Entry 7Q3E (electron microscopy, 3.35 A resolution); this record covers chains B and C of the 4 polymer chains in the assembly.

[Chain B]
Name: Protein inturned
Source organism: Mus musculus
UniProtKB: Q059U7 (INTU_MOUSE); residues 54-942 here = UniProt positions 54-942
Chain sequence (964 residues; numbered -21 to 942; the number before each row is that of its first residue; numbers below 1 keep their minus sign (Met-21 is residue -21)):
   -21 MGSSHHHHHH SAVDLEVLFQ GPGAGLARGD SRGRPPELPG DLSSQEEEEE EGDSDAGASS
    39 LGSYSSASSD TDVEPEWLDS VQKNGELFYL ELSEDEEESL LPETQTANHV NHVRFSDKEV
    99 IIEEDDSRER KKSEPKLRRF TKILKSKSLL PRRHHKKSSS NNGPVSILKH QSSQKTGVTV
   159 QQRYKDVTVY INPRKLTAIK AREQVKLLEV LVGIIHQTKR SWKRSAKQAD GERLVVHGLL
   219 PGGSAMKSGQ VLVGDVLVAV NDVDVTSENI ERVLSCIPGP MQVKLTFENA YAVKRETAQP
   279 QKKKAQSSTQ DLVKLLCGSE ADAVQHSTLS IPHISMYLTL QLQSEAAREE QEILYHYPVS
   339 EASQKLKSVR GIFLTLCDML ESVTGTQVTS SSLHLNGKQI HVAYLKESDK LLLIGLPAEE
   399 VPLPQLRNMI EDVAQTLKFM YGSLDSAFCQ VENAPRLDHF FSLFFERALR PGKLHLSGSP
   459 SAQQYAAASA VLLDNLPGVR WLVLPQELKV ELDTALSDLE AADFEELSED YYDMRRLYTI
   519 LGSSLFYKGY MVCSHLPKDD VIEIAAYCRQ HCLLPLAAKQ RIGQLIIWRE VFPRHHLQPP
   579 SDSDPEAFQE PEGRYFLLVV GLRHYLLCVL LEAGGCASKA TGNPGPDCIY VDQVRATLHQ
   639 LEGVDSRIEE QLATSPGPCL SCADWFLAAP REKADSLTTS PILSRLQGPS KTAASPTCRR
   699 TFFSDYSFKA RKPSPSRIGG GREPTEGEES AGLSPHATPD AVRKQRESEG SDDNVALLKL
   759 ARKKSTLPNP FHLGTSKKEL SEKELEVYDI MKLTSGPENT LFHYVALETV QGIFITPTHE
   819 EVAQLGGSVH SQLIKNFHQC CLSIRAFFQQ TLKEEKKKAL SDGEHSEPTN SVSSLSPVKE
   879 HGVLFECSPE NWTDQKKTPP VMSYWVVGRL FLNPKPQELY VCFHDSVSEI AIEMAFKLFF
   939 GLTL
Disordered / not traced: -21 to 53, 72-302, 453-458, 575-589, 667-781, 862-868, 888-899
Differences from the reference sequence: initiating methionine (-21); expression tag (-20 to 53)
Swiss-Prot annotation at these positions:
  - modified residue (Phosphoserine): Ser674, Ser678

[Chain C]
Name: Protein fuzzy homolog
Source organism: Mus musculus
UniProtKB: E9QL29 (E9QL29_MOUSE); residues 2-415 here = UniProt positions 2-415
Chain sequence (414 residues; row label = number of the first residue in the row):
     2 MDEGPGSPVH LLCLAASSGV PLFCRSSSGG APSRQQLPFS VIGSLNGVHM FGQNLDVQLN
    62 SARTEDTTVV WKNFHDSITL IVLSSEEGTS ELRLERMLHM VFGAMVLIVG LEELTNIRNV
   122 ERLKKELRAS YCLIDSFLGN SELIGDLTQC VDCVIPPEGS AMQETLSGFA EATGTAFVSL
   182 LVSGRVVAAT EGWWRLGMPE AVLLPWLVGS LPPQAARDYP VYLPHGSPTV PHRLLTLTLL
   242 RGLELCLLCG PRPPLGQLDP QLMERWWQPL LEPLRACLPL GPRALPEGFP LHSDILGLLL
   302 LHLELRRCLF TVEPSKDKEP SPEQRRRLLR NFYTLVATTH FPPEPGPAEK QEDTVYPAQM
   362 PRACYLVLGP GMGWQLVAVQ LGLRLLLLLL SPHTPTHGLR SLATRTLQAL TPLL
Disordered / not traced: 2-7, 344-359
Differences from the reference sequence: conflict Met2 (Gly in E9QL29)

[Interface between chain B and chain C]
Residue-residue contacts - 86 pairs, chain B then chain C:
  Lys343(B) with Asp57(C), salt bridge; Val58(C)
  Ser346(B) with Leu56(C)
  Val347(B) with Leu56(C), hydrophobic
  Ile350(B) with Val49(C), hydrophobic; Phe52(C), hydrophobic; Gly53(C)
  Leu354(B) with Trp72(C), hydrophobic
  Met357(B) with Ser45(C); Leu46(C), hydrophobic
  Val361(B) with Val42(C), hydrophobic
  Thr362(B) with Thr65(C); Thr68(C)
  Thr364(B) with Thr65(C), hydrogen bond; Glu66(C); Asp67(C)
  Gln365(B) with Thr65(C); Glu66(C), hydrogen bond (backbone-backbone)
  Val366(B) with Arg64(C)
  Thr367(B) with Arg64(C), hydrogen bond (backbone-backbone); Thr65(C); Glu66(C)
  Ser368(B) with Ala63(C); Arg64(C), hydrogen bond (backbone-backbone)
  Ser369(B) with Ser62(C); Ala63(C)
  Ser370(B) with Leu60(C); Asn61(C), hydrogen bond (backbone-backbone); Ser62(C), hydrogen bond (backbone-backbone)
  Leu371(B) with Val58(C), hydrophobic; Gln59(C)
  His372(B) with Asp57(C); Val58(C); Gln59(C), hydrogen bond (backbone-backbone); Asn61(C), hydrogen bond
  Leu373(B) with Val58(C), hydrophobic
  Asn374(B) with Asp57(C), hydrogen bond (backbone-side chain)
  Asn834(B) with Gln360(C)
  Phe845(B) with Leu336(C), hydrophobic
  Val870(B) with Gln325(C)
  Ser871(B) with Glu88(C); Gln325(C), hydrogen bond (side chain-backbone); Arg328(C); Leu329(C); Asn332(C)
  Ser872(B) with Glu88(C); Leu329(C); Leu369(C)
  Leu873(B) with Glu88(C); Asn332(C); Phe333(C); Leu367(C), hydrophobic; Leu369(C)
  Pro875(B) with Leu369(C); Gly370(C), hydrogen bond (backbone-backbone)
  Val876(B) with Leu367(C), hydrophobic; Val368(C); Leu369(C), hydrophobic
  Lys877(B) with Val368(C), hydrogen bond (backbone-backbone); Leu369(C); Gly370(C); Gly372(C), hydrogen bond (side chain-backbone)
  Glu878(B) with Tyr366(C), hydrogen bond; Leu367(C); Val368(C), hydrogen bond (backbone-backbone)
  His879(B) with Leu336(C); Cys365(C); Tyr366(C); Leu367(C)
  Gly880(B) with Cys365(C), hydrogen bond (backbone-side chain); Tyr366(C), hydrogen bond (backbone-backbone)
  Val881(B) with Ala364(C); Cys365(C), hydrophobic
  Leu882(B) with Pro362(C); Arg363(C), hydrogen bond (backbone-backbone); Ala364(C), hydrogen bond (backbone-backbone); Arg401(C)
  Phe883(B) with Gln360(C); Met361(C); Pro362(C), hydrophobic
  Glu884(B) with Gln360(C), hydrogen bond (backbone-backbone); Met361(C), hydrogen bond (backbone-backbone); Arg363(C), salt bridge
  Trp903(B) with Arg401(C)
  Val905(B) with Tyr366(C)
  Asp923(B) with Arg401(C), salt bridge
Interface residues without a listed pair, chain B (45 interface residues in all): Gly349, Thr353, Leu358, Leu401, Lys855, Cys885, Ser926
Interface residues without a listed pair, chain C (47 interface residues in all): Val70, Leu84, Glu92, Met373, Trp375, Leu377, His398
The authors on this interface:
  - residue pairs: Asp923(B)-Arg401(C) (salt bridge)

[Summary]
45 residues of chain B and 47 residues of chain C are in contact; the contacts include 21 hydrogen bonds and 3
salt bridges. Polar pairs include Lys343(B)-Asp57(C), Glu884(B)-Arg363(C) and Asp923(B)-Arg401(C). The authors
report a salt bridge between Asp923(B) and Arg401(C).
Chain B is Protein inturned and chain C is Protein fuzzy homolog, both from Mus musculus; the structure,
Structure of the mouse CPLANE-RSG1 complex, was determined by electron microscopy (same publication as 7Q3D).
